2ADC - chains B and A of the 3 polymer chains in the assembly; structure by solution NMR.

[Chain B]
Molecule: 6-nt RNA strand
Sequence (6 nucleotides; row label = number of the first residue in the row):
   532 CUCUCU

[Chain A]
Protein: Polypyrimidine tract-binding protein 1
Organism: Homo sapiens
Notes: fragment: rbd34
Reference sequence: P26599 (PTBP1_HUMAN); numbering as in UniProt (aligned over 324-531)
Chain sequence (229 residues; each row starts with the number of its first residue):
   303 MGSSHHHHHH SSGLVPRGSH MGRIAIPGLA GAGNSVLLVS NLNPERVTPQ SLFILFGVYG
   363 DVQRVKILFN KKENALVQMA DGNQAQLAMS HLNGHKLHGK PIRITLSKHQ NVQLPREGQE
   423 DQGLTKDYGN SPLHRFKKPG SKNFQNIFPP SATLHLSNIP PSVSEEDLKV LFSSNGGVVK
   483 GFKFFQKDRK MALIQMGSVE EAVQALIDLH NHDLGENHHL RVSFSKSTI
Not modelled in the structure: 303-323
Differences from the reference sequence: expression tag (303-323)
Curated features (UniProtKB/Swiss-Prot):
  - modified residue: Ser459 (Phosphoserine)

[How chain B and chain A interact]
Pairs across the interface (35):
  C532(B) with Asn519(A), phosphate contact
  U533(B) with Pro434(A), base contact; Asn519(A), base contact; Arg523(A), base contact
  C534(B) with Asn445(A), base contact; Lys492(A), phosphate contact; Arg523(A), sugar contact
  U535(B) with Asn448(A), sugar contact; His457(A), base contact; Ser459(A), sugar contact; Asn460(A), phosphate contact; Lys492(A), phosphate contact; Met493(A), sugar contact; His512(A), base contact; Arg523(A), base contact; Val524(A), base contact; Ser525(A), base contact
  C536(B) with Gln447(A), phosphate contact; Asn448(A), base contact; Phe450(A), base contact; His457(A), base contact; Phe487(A), sugar contact; Met493(A), sugar contact; Leu495(A), base contact; Ser525(A), base contact; Phe526(A), base contact; Ser527(A), base contact; Lys528(A), base contact; Ser529(A), base contact
  U537(B) with Lys485(A), sugar contact; Phe486(A), base contact; Phe487(A), base contact; Gln488(A), base contact; Lys489(A), base contact; Ser529(A), phosphate contact
Also at the interface, not in a pair above, chain A (28 interface residues in all): Leu435, His520, Thr530

[Summary]
Chain B and chain A form an interface of 6 and 28 residues respectively.
Here chain B is a 6-nt RNA strand and chain A is Polypyrimidine tract-binding protein 1 (Homo sapiens). Entry
2ADC (Solution structure of Polypyrimidine Tract Binding protein RBD34 complexed with CUCUCU RNA) was
determined by solution NMR together with 2AD9 and 2ADB from the same study.
